2W5B - chain A; structure by X-ray diffraction, 2.40 A resolution.

[Chain A]
Molecule: Serine/threonine-protein kinase NEK2
Organism: Homo sapiens
Notes: EC 2.7.11.1; fragment: kinase domain, residues 1-271
UniProtKB: P51955 (NEK2_HUMAN); residue numbers follow UniProt; this construct covers 1-271
Amino-acid sequence (279 residues; numbered 1 to 279; the number before each row is that of its first residue):
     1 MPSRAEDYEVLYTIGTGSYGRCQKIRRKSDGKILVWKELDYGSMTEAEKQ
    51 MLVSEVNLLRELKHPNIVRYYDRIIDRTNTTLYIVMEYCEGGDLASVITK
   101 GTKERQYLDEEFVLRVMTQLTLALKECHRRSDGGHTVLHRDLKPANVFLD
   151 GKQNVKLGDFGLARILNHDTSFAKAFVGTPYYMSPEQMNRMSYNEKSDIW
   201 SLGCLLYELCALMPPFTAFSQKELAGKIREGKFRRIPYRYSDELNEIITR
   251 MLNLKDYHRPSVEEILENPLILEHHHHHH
Unresolved in the structure: 1-2, 132-137
Sequence notes: expression tag (272-279); engineered mutation A175 (Thr in P51955)
Small-molecule neighbours: ATP-gamma-S (AGS; phosphothiophosphoric acid-adenylate ester): I14, G15, T16, G17, S18, Y19, G20, C22, V35, K37, V68, M86, E87, Y88, C89, D93, K143, N146, F148, F160
Curated features (UniProtKB/Swiss-Prot):
  - active site: D141 (Proton acceptor)
  - binding site (ATP): I14 to C22, K37
  - modified residue: T170 (Phosphothreonine), S171 (Phosphoserine), T179 (Phosphothreonine), S184 (Phosphoserine), S241 (Phosphoserine)
  - mutagenesis: K37 (K37R: Loss of kinase activity and of ability to activate NEK11. Loss of phosphorylation of CCDC102B), D141 (D141A: Loss of autophosphorylation), T170 (T170A: No effect on kinase activity; T170E: Kinase activity increased by two fold), S171 (S171A: No effect on kinase activity; S171D: Kinase activity increased by two fold), T179 (T179A: Loss of kinase activity; T179E: Loss of kinase activity), S241 (S241A: Loss of kinase activity; S241D: Loss of kinase activity)
From the paper describing this entry:
  - conformationally variable residues (loop rearrangement, order/disorder transition): G158 to L166, N167 to G178
  - contacts within the chain: D141-D159 (hydrogen bond), D159-G161 (hydrogen bond), K37-F160, F160-L162, I84-F160, M86-F160, L52-L162, E55-L162, L59-L162, H139-R164
  - binding site for ATP-gamma-S: G15 to G20, K37, E87, C89, G92, D93
  - interface residues: R77, F172, F176
  - catalytic residues: E55 (proposed by the authors, not directly observed)
  - mutagenesis - A163G: decreased catalytic activity
  - mutagenesis - K37R: abolished catalytic activity
  - catalytic residues: K37 (citing earlier work)
  - mutagenesis - F172A, F176A: increased catalytic activity

[Overview]
Chain A binds ATP-gamma-S. Curated annotation (UniProt) lists active-site residue D141, 10 ATP-binding
residues and 6 mutagenesis sites. The paper reports catalytic residues E55 and K37; F172A and F176A increase
catalytic activity; 4 substitutions were tested in all.
Chain A is Serine/threonine-protein kinase NEK2 (Homo sapiens); the structure, Human Nek2 kinase
ATPgammaS-bound, was determined by X-ray diffraction together with 2W5A and 2W5H from the same study.
